PDB entry 4HM4 | X-ray diffraction, 1.50 A resolution | chains A and B

Chain A:
Name: Naphthalene 1,2-dioxygenase subunit alpha
From: Pseudomonas sp. C18
Notes: EC 1.14.12.12
UniProt: P0A111 (NDOB_PSEU8); numbering as in UniProt (aligned over 1-449)
Chain sequence (449 residues; row label = number of the first residue in the row):
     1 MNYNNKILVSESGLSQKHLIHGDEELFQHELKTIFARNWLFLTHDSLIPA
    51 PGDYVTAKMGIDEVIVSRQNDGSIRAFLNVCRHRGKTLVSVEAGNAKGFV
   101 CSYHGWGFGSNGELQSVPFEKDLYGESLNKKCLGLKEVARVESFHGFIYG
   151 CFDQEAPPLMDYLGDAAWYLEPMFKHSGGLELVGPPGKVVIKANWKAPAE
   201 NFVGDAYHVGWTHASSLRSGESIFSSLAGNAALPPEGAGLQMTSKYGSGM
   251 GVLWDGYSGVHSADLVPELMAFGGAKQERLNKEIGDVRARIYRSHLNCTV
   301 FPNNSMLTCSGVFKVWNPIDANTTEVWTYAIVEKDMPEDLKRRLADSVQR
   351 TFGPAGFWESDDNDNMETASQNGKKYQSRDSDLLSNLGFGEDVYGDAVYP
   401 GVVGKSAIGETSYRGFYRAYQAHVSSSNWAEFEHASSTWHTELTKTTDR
Unresolved in the structure: 447-449
Curated features (UniProtKB/Swiss-Prot):
  - binding site ([2Fe-2S] cluster): Cys81, His83, Cys101, His104
  - binding site (Fe cation): His208, His213, Asp362
  - mutagenesis: Phe352 (F352V: Changes the regioselectivity of the product for naphthalene, phenanthrene and biphenyl)
Metal / ion sites: 2Fe-2S cluster Fe: Cys81, His83, Cys101, His104; Fe ion: His208, His213, Asp362
Small-molecule neighbours:
  - 2,3-dihydro-1H-indene (16N): Asn201, Phe202, Asp205, His208, Val209, Phe224, His295, Asn297, Leu307, Phe352
  - 2Fe-2S cluster (FES): Cys81, His83, Arg84, Gly85, Lys86, Cys101, Tyr103, His104, Gly105, Trp106
Reported in the primary citation:
  - binding site for 2,3-dihydro-1H-indene: Val209, Leu307

Chain B:
Name: Naphthalene 1,2-dioxygenase subunit beta
From: Pseudomonas sp. C18
Notes: EC 1.14.12.12
UniProt: P0A113 (NDOC_PSEU8); residues 0-193 here correspond to UniProt positions 1-194 (UniProt number = residue number + 1)
Chain sequence (194 residues; row label = number of the first residue in the row; numbering starts at 0):
     0 MMINIQEDKLVSAHDAEEILRFFNCHDSALQQEATTLLTQEAHLLDIQAY
    50 RAWLEHCVGSEVQYQVISRELRAASERRYKLNEAMNVYNENFQQLKVRVE
   100 HQLDPQNWGNSPKLRFTRFITNVQAAMDVNDKELLHIRSNVILHRARRGN
   150 QVDVFYAAREDKWKRGEGGVRKLVQRFVDYPERILQTHNLMVFL
Unresolved in the structure: 0-1
Disulfides: Cys24 forms a disulfide with the same residue of a neighbouring copy of this chain

Interface between chain A and chain B:
Pairs across the interface (85):
  Ser46(A) - Leu80(B)
  Leu47(A) - Tyr78(B)  hydrogen bond (backbone-side chain)
  Leu47(A) - Leu80(B)
  Asp53(A) - Tyr78(B)
  Val91(A) - Leu70(B)
  Val91(A) - Arg71(B)
  Val91(A) - Ala72(B)
  Glu92(A) - Glu69(B)
  Glu92(A) - Leu70(B)  hydrogen bond (backbone-backbone)
  Glu92(A) - Arg182(B)  salt bridge
  Ala93(A) - Glu69(B)
  Ala93(A) - Leu70(B)
  Ala93(A) - Arg71(B)
  Ala93(A) - Tyr78(B)  hydrophobic
  Gly94(A) - Glu75(B)
  Gly94(A) - Tyr78(B)
  Asn95(A) - Glu75(B)  hydrogen bond (backbone-side chain)
  Asn95(A) - Arg76(B)
  Asn95(A) - Arg77(B)  hydrogen bond (backbone-side chain)
  Asn95(A) - Tyr78(B)
  Val183(A) - Asn81(B)
  Gly184(A) - Asn81(B)
  Pro185(A) - Glu69(B)
  Pro185(A) - Asn81(B)
  Pro185(A) - Glu82(B)
  Pro185(A) - Ala83(B)
  Pro185(A) - Met84(B)
  Pro185(A) - Arg182(B)
  Pro186(A) - Arg182(B)  hydrogen bond (backbone-side chain)
  Lys188(A) - Arg182(B)
  Lys188(A) - Ile183(B)
  Lys188(A) - Leu184(B)  hydrogen bond (backbone-backbone)
  Val189(A) - Leu184(B)  hydrophobic
  Val189(A) - His187(B)
  Val189(A) - Asn188(B)
  Val190(A) - Ile183(B)  hydrophobic
  Val190(A) - Leu184(B)  hydrogen bond (backbone-backbone)
  Val190(A) - Gln185(B)
  Val190(A) - His187(B)
  Ile191(A) - His187(B)
  Lys192(A) - His187(B)
  Trp211(A) - Trp107(B)  hydrogen bond (backbone-side chain)
  Thr212(A) - Trp107(B)
  Ala214(A) - Gln105(B)
  Ser215(A) - His100(B)  hydrogen bond
  Ser215(A) - Asp103(B)
  Ser215(A) - Asn106(B)
  Ser216(A) - His100(B)  hydrogen bond
  Arg218(A) - Asp103(B)  salt bridge
  Arg218(A) - Gln105(B)  hydrogen bond
  Ser219(A) - Val96(B)
  Ser219(A) - Glu99(B)
  Ser219(A) - His100(B)  hydrogen bond (side chain-backbone)
  Gly229(A) - Gln105(B)
  Asp264(A) - Gln93(B)  hydrogen bond
  Glu325(A) - Ile183(B)
  Asp346(A) - Asn85(B)  hydrogen bond
  Asp346(A) - Asn88(B)  hydrogen bond
  Gln349(A) - Met84(B)
  Gln349(A) - Asn85(B)
  Arg350(A) - Asn88(B)  hydrogen bond (side chain-backbone)
  Arg350(A) - Glu89(B)  salt bridge
  Arg350(A) - Gln93(B)  hydrogen bond
  Arg350(A) - Arg97(B)  hydrogen bond (backbone-side chain)
  Pro354(A) - Met84(B)
  Pro354(A) - Leu184(B)  hydrophobic
  Pro354(A) - Asn188(B)
  Pro354(A) - Leu189(B)  hydrogen bond (backbone-backbone)
  Ala355(A) - Val86(B)  hydrophobic
  Ala355(A) - Tyr87(B)  hydrophobic
  Ala355(A) - Arg97(B)  hydrogen bond (backbone-side chain)
  Ala355(A) - Leu189(B)
  Ala355(A) - Met190(B)
  Gly356(A) - Met190(B)
  Phe357(A) - Val96(B)  hydrophobic
  Phe357(A) - His100(B)  hydrogen bond (backbone-side chain)
  Phe357(A) - Met190(B)  hydrophobic
  Ser360(A) - His100(B)
  Ser360(A) - Met190(B)
  Asp361(A) - His100(B)  salt bridge
  Asn363(A) - Asn188(B)  hydrogen bond
  Asp364(A) - Gly108(B)
  Asp364(A) - Arg146(B)  salt bridge
  Asp364(A) - Arg147(B)  salt bridge
  Glu367(A) - His187(B)  salt bridge
Also at the interface, not in a pair above, chain A (43 interface residues in all): Pro49, Val55, Gly187, Gly220
Also at the interface, not in a pair above, chain B (39 interface residues in all): Ser67

Summary:
43 residues of chain A and 39 residues of chain B are in contact; the contacts include 22 hydrogen bonds and 7
salt bridges. Polar contacts include Glu92(A)-Arg182(B), Arg218(A)-Asp103(B) and Arg350(A)-Glu89(B). Chain A
binds 2Fe-2S cluster and 2,3-dihydro-1H-indene. The paper reports a binding site for 2,3-dihydro-1H-indene at
Val209(A) and Leu307(A).
Here chain A is Naphthalene 1,2-dioxygenase subunit alpha and chain B is Naphthalene 1,2-dioxygenase subunit
beta, both from Pseudomonas sp. C18. Entry 4HM4 (Naphthalene 1,2-Dioxygenase bound to indan) was determined by
X-ray diffraction, deposited together with 4HJL, 4HKV, 4HM0, 4HM2, 4HM3, 4HM5 and 3 further entries.
